PDB entry 7W9Z | X-ray diffraction, 1.65 A resolution | chains A and B

# Chain A (and B)
Protein: Iron-containing alcohol dehydrogenase
Source organism: Bacillus subtilis subsp. spizizenii ATCC 6633
Notes: chain B of this document is another copy of the same molecule, construct and numbering; everything in this record applies to it too
UniProtKB: A0A5F2KLJ3 (A0A5F2KLJ3_BACIU); numbering as in UniProt (aligned over 1-387)
Chain sequence (393 residues; each row starts with the number of its first residue; numbers below 1 keep their minus sign (Gly-5 is residue -5)):
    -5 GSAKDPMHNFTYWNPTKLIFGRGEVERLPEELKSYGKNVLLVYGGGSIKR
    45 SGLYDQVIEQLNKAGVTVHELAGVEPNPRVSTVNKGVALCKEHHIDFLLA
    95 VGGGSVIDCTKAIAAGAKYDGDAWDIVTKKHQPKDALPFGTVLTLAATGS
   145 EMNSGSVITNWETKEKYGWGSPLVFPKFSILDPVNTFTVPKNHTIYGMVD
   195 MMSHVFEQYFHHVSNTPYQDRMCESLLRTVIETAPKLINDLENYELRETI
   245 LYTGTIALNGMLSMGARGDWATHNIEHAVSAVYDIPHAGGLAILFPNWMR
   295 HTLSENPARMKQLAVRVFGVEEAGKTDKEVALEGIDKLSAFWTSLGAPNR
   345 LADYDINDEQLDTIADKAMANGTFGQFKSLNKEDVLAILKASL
Not modelled in the structure: -5 to 1, 365-369
Sequence notes: expression tag (-5 to 0)
Residues lining bound ligands: NADP (NAP; NADP nicotinamide-adenine-dinucleotide phosphate): Gly38, Gly39, Gly40, Ser41, Arg44, Val68, Pro70, Asn71, Pro72, Gly97, Gly98, Ser99, Val100, Asp102, Lys105, Thr138, Leu139, Thr142, Ser144, Asn147, Gly149, Ser150, Val151, Lys160, Asn179, Thr180, Thr182, Val183, Pro184, His187, Asp194, His198, Arg261, Trp264, His281
From the paper describing this entry:
  - binding site for NADP: Gly38 to Ser41, Asn71, Gly97, Gly98, Ser99, Asp102, Thr138, Asn147, Gly149, Lys160, Asn179, Thr182, Val183
  - specificity-determining residues: Ser41
  - specificity-determining residues: Gly38 (by similarity / conservation)
  - binding site for nitrate ion: Trp264, His271
  - conformationally variable residues (loop rearrangement): Arg261, Trp264
  - specificity-determining residues: Ser150, Trp163 (from molecular simulation)

# Chain A / chain B interface
Pairs across the interface - 61 pairs, chain A then chain B:
  Phe4(A) with Leu12(B); Ile13(B); Phe14(B), hydrogen bond (backbone-backbone); Glu18(B)
  Thr5(A) with Lys11(B); Leu12(B)
  Tyr6(A) with Thr10(B); Lys11(B); Leu12(B), hydrogen bond (backbone-backbone); Ile250(B), hydrophobic
  Trp7(A) with Pro9(B), hydrogen bond (side chain-backbone); Thr10(B); Lys11(B)
  Asn8(A) with Asn8(B)
  Pro9(A) with Trp7(B), hydrogen bond (backbone-side chain); Pro9(B), hydrophobic
  Thr10(A) with Tyr6(B); Trp7(B)
  Lys11(A) with Thr5(B); Tyr6(B); Trp7(B)
  Leu12(A) with Phe4(B); Thr5(B); Tyr6(B), hydrogen bond (backbone-backbone)
  Ile13(A) with Phe4(B)
  Phe14(A) with Phe4(B), hydrogen bond (backbone-backbone)
  Glu18(A) with Phe4(B)
  Arg21(A) with Thr5(B), hydrogen bond
  Thr210(A) with Glu242(B); Tyr246(B)
  Pro211(A) with Glu242(B)
  Tyr212(A) with Ser219(B), hydrogen bond; Leu220(B), hydrogen bond (side chain-backbone); Thr223(B); Thr247(B)
  Gln213(A) with Tyr246(B)
  Met216(A) with Met216(B), hydrophobic; Tyr246(B), hydrophobic; Ala251(B), hydrophobic
  Ser219(A) with Tyr212(B), hydrogen bond
  Leu220(A) with Tyr212(B), hydrogen bond (backbone-side chain)
  Thr223(A) with Tyr212(B)
  Glu242(A) with Thr210(B)
  Tyr246(A) with Thr210(B); Gln213(B); Met216(B), hydrophobic; Gly254(B), hydrogen bond (side chain-backbone); Met255(B)
  Thr247(A) with Tyr212(B)
  Ile250(A) with Tyr6(B), hydrophobic; Asn253(B); Gly254(B)
  Ala251(A) with Met216(B), hydrophobic; Gly254(B)
  Asn253(A) with Ile250(B); Asn253(B)
  Gly254(A) with Tyr246(B), hydrogen bond (backbone-side chain); Ile250(B); Ala251(B); Gly254(B)
  Met255(A) with Tyr246(B)
Interface residues without a listed pair, chain B (28 interface residues in all): Pro211

# Overview
29 residues of chain A and 28 residues of chain B are in contact; the contacts include 13 hydrogen bonds.
Among the polar pairs are Trp7(A)-Pro9(B), Arg21(A)-Thr5(B) and Tyr212(A)-Ser219(B). From the paper: a binding
site for NADP at Gly38(A), Asn71(A) and Gly97(A) among others; a binding site for nitrate ion at Trp264(A) and
His271(A).
Both chains are Iron-containing alcohol dehydrogenase (Bacillus subtilis subsp. spizizenii ATCC 6633). Entry
7W9Z (Crystal structure of Bacillus subtilis YugJ in complex with NADP and nitrate) was determined by X-ray
diffraction (same publication as 7W9X and 7W9Y).
